4EDX - chains V and L of the 6 polymer chains in the assembly; structure by X-ray diffraction, 2.50 A resolution.

Chain V:
Molecule: Beta-nerve growth factor
Organism: Homo sapiens
Reference sequence: P01138 (NGF_HUMAN); residues 1-120 here correspond to UniProt positions 122-241 (UniProt number = residue number + 121)
Sequence (120 residues; row label = number of the first residue in the row):
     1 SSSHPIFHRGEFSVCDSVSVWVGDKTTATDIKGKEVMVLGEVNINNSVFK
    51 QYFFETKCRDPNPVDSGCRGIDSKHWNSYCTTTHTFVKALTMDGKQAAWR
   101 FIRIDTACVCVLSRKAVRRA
Unresolved in the structure: 1-9, 61-66, 117-120
Cystine bridges: C15-C80, C58-C108, C68-C110
UniProt features mapped onto this chain:
  - binding site (a 1-acyl-sn-glycero-3-phospho-(1D-myo-inositol)): Y52, K88
  - binding site (a 1-acyl-sn-glycero-3-phospho-L-serine): K88

Chain L:
Molecule: light chain of FAB of murine anti-NGF
Organism: Mus musculus
Notes: antibody fragment or engineered binder
Sequence (214 residues; numbered 1 to 214; the number before each row is that of its first residue):
     1 DIQMTQTTSSLSASLGDRVTISCRASQDISNHLNWYQQKPDGTVKLLIYY
    51 ISRFHSGVPSRFSGSGSGTDYSLTISNLEQEDIATYFCQQSKTLPYTFGG
   101 GTKLEIKRADAAPTVSIFPPSSEQLTSGGASVVCFLNNFYPKDINVKWKI
   151 DGSERQNGVLNSWTDQDSKDSTYSMSSTLTLTKDEYERHNSYTCEATHKT
   201 STSPIVKSFNRNEC
Cystine bridges: C23-C88, C134-C194
Reported in the primary citation:
  - mutagenesis - I51T (2-fold): increased binding to Beta-nerve growth factor (chain V)

How chain V and chain L interact:
Residue-residue contacts (7; chain V residue first):
  G10(V) - S52(L)
  G10(V) - F54(L)
  E11(V) - S52(L)  hydrogen bond
  E11(V) - R53(L)  salt bridge
  E11(V) - F54(L)
  F12(V) - F54(L)  hydrophobic
  R59(V) - S56(L)
Other interface residues (no listed pair), chain L (5 interface residues in all): S63

Summary:
4 residues of chain V face 5 of chain L across their interface; the contacts include 1 hydrogen bond and 1
salt bridge. Polar contacts include E11(V)-R53(L) and E11(V)-S52(L). The paper reports that I51T of chain L
increases binding to Beta-nerve growth factor (chain V).
Chain V is Beta-nerve growth factor (Homo sapiens) and chain L is light chain of FAB of murine anti-NGF (Mus
musculus); the structure, Nerve Growth Factor in Complex with Fab from mouse mAb 911, was determined by X-ray
diffraction.
